Entry 6BZU (X-ray diffraction, 2.70 A resolution); this record covers chains A and B of the 3 polymer chains in the assembly.

== Chain A ==
Name: 19B3 Heavy Chain
From: Mus musculus
Chain sequence (223 residues; numbered 1 to 218 plus 5 insertion-coded residues; the number before each row is that of its first residue; a row labelled like 82A-82C holds insertion residues (82A, then the next letters in order)):
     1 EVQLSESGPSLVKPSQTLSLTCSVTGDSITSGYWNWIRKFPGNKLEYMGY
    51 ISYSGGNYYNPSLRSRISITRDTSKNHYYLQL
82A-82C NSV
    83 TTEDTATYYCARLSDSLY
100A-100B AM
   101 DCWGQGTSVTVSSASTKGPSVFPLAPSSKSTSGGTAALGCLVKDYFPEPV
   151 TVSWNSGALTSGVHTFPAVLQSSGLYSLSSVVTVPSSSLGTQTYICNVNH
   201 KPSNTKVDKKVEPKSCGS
Unresolved in the structure: 190-191, 215-218
Cystine bridges: Cys22-Cys92, Cys140-Cys196

== Chain B ==
Name: 19B3 Light Chain
From: Mus musculus
Chain sequence (219 residues; numbered 0 to 214 plus 4 insertion-coded residues; the number before each row is that of its first residue; a row labelled like 27A-27D holds insertion residues (27A, then the next letters in order); numbering starts at 0):
     0 IELVLTQSPASLTVSLGQRATMSCRSSE
27A-27D SVDA
    28 HGYSFLHWYQQKPGQPPKLLIYLASNLESGVPARFSGSGSRTDFTLTIDP
    78 VEADDAATYSCLKNNEDPWTFGGGTKLEITRADAAPTVSIFPPSSEQLTS
   128 GTASVVCLLNNFYPREAKVQWKVDNALQSGNSQESVTEQDSKDSTYSLSS
   178 TLTLSKADYEKHKVYACEVTHQGLSSPVTKSFNRGEC
Unresolved in the structure: 0-1, 214
Cystine bridges: Cys23-Cys88, Cys134-Cys194

== Chain A / chain B interface ==
Residue-residue contacts (72; chain A residue first):
  Asn35(A) with Trp96(B)
  Lys39(A) with Gln38(B), hydrogen bond
  Asn43(A) with Gln38(B)
  Leu45(A) with Gln38(B); Pro44(B), hydrophobic; Phe98(B)
  Tyr47(A) with Trp96(B)
  Tyr50(A) with Trp96(B), hydrophobic
  Tyr58(A) with Asp94(B), hydrogen bond; Pro95(B); Trp96(B), hydrogen bond (side chain-backbone)
  Asn60(A) with Trp96(B)
  Pro61(A) with Asp94(B)
  Arg64(A) with Asp94(B), salt bridge
  Tyr91(A) with Gln42(B); Pro43(B), hydrophobic
  Leu95(A) with Trp96(B), hydrophobic
  Leu99(A) with Leu46(B), hydrophobic; Tyr49(B); Leu50(B); Glu55(B)
  Tyr100(A) with Phe32(B), hydrophobic; His34(B); Leu50(B), hydrophobic; Asn91(B), hydrogen bond (backbone-side chain)
  Ala100A(A) with His34(B); Tyr36(B)
  Met100B(A) with Tyr36(B), hydrogen bond (backbone-side chain); Leu46(B); Trp96(B), hydrophobic
  Asp101(A) with Leu46(B); Glu55(B)
  Trp103(A) with Tyr36(B), hydrophobic; Pro43(B), hydrophobic; Pro44(B)
  Gly104(A) with Pro43(B)
  Gln105(A) with Pro43(B)
  Phe122(A) with Ser121(B); Glu123(B); Gln124(B)
  Pro123(A) with Ser121(B)
  Leu124(A) with Phe118(B), hydrophobic
  Ala125(A) with Phe118(B)
  Lys129(A) with Ser116(B); Ile117(B), hydrogen bond (backbone-backbone); Lys207(B); Ser208(B)
  Ser130(A) with Ser116(B); Phe118(B)
  Ser132(A) with Thr114(B)
  Ala137(A) with Ser116(B); Phe118(B)
  Leu141(A) with Gln124(B); Ser131(B)
  Lys143(A) with Gln124(B)
  His164(A) with Asn137(B); Asn138(B), hydrogen bond; Ser174(B), hydrogen bond
  Phe166(A) with Leu135(B), hydrophobic; Ser162(B); Thr164(B); Ser174(B); Leu175(B); Ser176(B)
  Pro167(A) with Ser162(B), hydrogen bond (backbone-side chain); Val163(B)
  Val169(A) with Ser162(B)
  Leu170(A) with Gln160(B), hydrogen bond (backbone-side chain)
  Val181(A) with Leu135(B), hydrophobic
  Thr183(A) with Asn137(B), hydrogen bond
  Lys209(A) with Glu123(B), salt bridge
  Lys214(A) with Glu213(B), hydrogen bond (side chain-backbone)
Also at the interface, not in a pair above, chain A (47 interface residues in all): Ile37, Glu46, Tyr59, Ser128, Thr131, Leu138, Gln171, Ser179
Also at the interface, not in a pair above, chain B (43 interface residues in all): Thr85, Ser87, Leu89, Val115, Val133, Glu161

== Summary ==
The interface between chain A and chain B involves 47 residues on one side and 43 on the other; the contacts
include 12 hydrogen bonds and 2 salt bridges. Among the polar pairs are Arg64(A)-Asp94(B), Lys209(A)-Glu123(B)
and Lys39(A)-Gln38(B).
Here chain A is 19B3 Heavy Chain and chain B is 19B3 Light Chain, both from Mus musculus. Entry 6BZU
(Structure of the Hepatitis C virus envelope glycoprotein E2 antigenic region 412-423 bound to the broadly
...) was determined by X-ray diffraction together with 6BZY from the same study.
